PDB entry 8D7H | electron microscopy, 3.40 A resolution | chains D and A of the 6 polymer chains in the assembly

== Chain D ==
Protein: Cardiotrophin-like cytokine factor 1
Organism: Homo sapiens
UniProt: Q9UBD9 (CLCF1_HUMAN); numbering as in UniProt (aligned over 28-225)
Sequence (204 residues; row label = number of the first residue in the row):
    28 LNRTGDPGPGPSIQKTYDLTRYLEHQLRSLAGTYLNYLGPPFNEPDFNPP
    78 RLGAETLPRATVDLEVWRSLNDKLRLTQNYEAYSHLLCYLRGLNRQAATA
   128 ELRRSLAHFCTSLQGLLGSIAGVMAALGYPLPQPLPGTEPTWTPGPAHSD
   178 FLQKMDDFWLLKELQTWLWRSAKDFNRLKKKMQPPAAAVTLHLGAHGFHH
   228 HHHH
Unresolved in the structure: 28-33, 212-231
Construct notes: expression tag (226-231)
Curated features (UniProtKB/Swiss-Prot):
  - glycosylation: Asn29 (N-linked (GlcNAc...) asparagine)

== Chain A ==
Protein: Cytokine receptor-like factor 1
Organism: Homo sapiens
UniProt: O75462 (CRLF1_HUMAN); residues 38-422 here = UniProt positions 38-422
Sequence (395 residues; row label = number of the first residue in the row):
    38 AHTAVISPQDPTLLIGSSLLATCSVHGDPPGATAEGLYWTLNGRRLPPEL
    88 SRVLNASTLALALANLNGSRQRSGDNLVCHARDGSILAGSCLYVGLPPEK
   138 PVNISCWSKNMKDLTCRWTPGAHGETFLHTNYSLKYKLRWYGQDNTCEEY
   188 HTVGPHSCHIPKDLALFTPYEIWVEATNRLGSARSDVLTLDILDVVTTDP
   238 PPDVHVSRVGGLEDQLSVRWVSPPALKDFLFQAKYQIRYRVEDSVDWKVV
   288 DDVSNQTSCRLAGLKPGTVYFVQVRCNPFGIYGSKKAGIWSEWSHPTAAS
   338 TPRSERPGPGGGACEPRGGEPSSGPVRRELKQFLGWLKKHAYCSNLSFRL
   388 YDQWRAWMQKSHKTRNQDEGILPSGRRGTARGPARHHHHHHHHHH
Unresolved in the structure: 38, 342-432
Disulfides: Cys60-Cys116, Cys143-Cys153, Cys184-Cys195
Covalent attachments: N-acetylglucosamine (NAG) linked to Asn92, Asn104, Asn140, Asn168, Asn292
Construct notes: expression tag (423-432)
Curated features (UniProtKB/Swiss-Prot):
  - motif: Trp327 to Ser331 (WSXWS motif)
  - modified residue: Ser219 (Phosphoserine)
  - glycosylation (N-linked (GlcNAc...) asparagine): Asn92, Asn104, Asn140, Asn168, Asn292, Asn382
Reported in the primary citation:
  - self-association interface (contacts with another copy of this molecule); pairs are residue here / residue on that copy: Arg245-Glu279 (salt bridge), Val306-Val306, His332-His332, Ala335-Ala335

== How chain D and chain A interact ==
Residue-residue contacts (18):
  Lys42(D) with Asp228(A), salt bridge
  Asp45(D) with Phe204(A); Tyr319(A)
  Leu46(D) with Leu203(A); Phe204(A), hydrophobic
  Tyr49(D) with Lys264(A); Phe266(A), hydrophobic; Leu267(A), hydrophobic
  His135(D) with Asp200(A), salt bridge
  Thr138(D) with Asp200(A); Leu201(A); Ala202(A)
  Gln141(D) with Tyr178(A)
  Gly142(D) with Ala202(A); Thr205(A), hydrogen bond (backbone-side chain)
  Gly145(D) with Trp177(A); Tyr178(A)
  Gly149(D) with Trp177(A)
Interface residues without a listed pair, chain D (16 interface residues in all): Arg48, His52, Tyr107, Leu144, Ser146, Ala152
Interface residues without a listed pair, chain A (14 interface residues in all): Leu175
From the paper, about this interface:
  - specific contacts: Lys42(D)-Phe204(A), Lys42(D)-Asp228(A), Asp45(D)-Phe204(A), Leu46(D)-Phe204(A)
  - interface residues, chain A: Trp177(A), Tyr178(A), Phe204(A), Phe266(A), Tyr319(A)

== In short ==
16 residues of chain D face 14 of chain A across their interface; the contacts include 1 hydrogen bond and 2
salt bridges. Among the polar pairs are Lys42(D)-Asp228(A), His135(D)-Asp200(A) and Gly142(D)-Thr205(A). The
authors report contacts between Lys42(D) and Phe204(A), Lys42(D) and Asp228(A) and Asp45(D) and Phe204(A)
among others. The paper reports interface residues Trp177(A), Tyr178(A) and Phe204(A) among others; a
self-association interface involving Arg245(A), Glu279(A) and Val306(A) among others.
Here chain D is Cardiotrophin-like cytokine factor 1 and chain A is Cytokine receptor-like factor 1, both from
Homo sapiens. Entry 8D7H (Cryo-EM structure of human CLCF1 in complex with CRLF1 and CNTFR alpha) was
determined by electron microscopy (same publication as 8D74, 8D7R, 8D82 and 8D85).
